PDB entry 6RH8 | X-ray diffraction, 1.90 A resolution | chains A and B of the 4 polymer chains in the assembly

# Chain A (and B)
Molecule: Sensor histidine kinase
Organism: Thermotoga maritima
Notes: chain B of this document is another copy of the same molecule, construct and numbering; everything in this record applies to it too
UniProtKB: Q9WZV7 (Q9WZV7_THEMA); residue numbers follow UniProt; this construct covers 232-489
Amino-acid sequence (258 residues; row label = number of the first residue in the row):
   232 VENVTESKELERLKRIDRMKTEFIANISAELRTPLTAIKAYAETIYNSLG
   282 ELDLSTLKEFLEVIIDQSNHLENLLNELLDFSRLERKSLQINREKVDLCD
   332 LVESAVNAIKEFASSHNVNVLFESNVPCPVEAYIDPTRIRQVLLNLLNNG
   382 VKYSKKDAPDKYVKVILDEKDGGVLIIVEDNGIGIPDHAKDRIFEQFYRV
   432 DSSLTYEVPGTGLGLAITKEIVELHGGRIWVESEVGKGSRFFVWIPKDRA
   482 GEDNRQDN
Unresolved in the structure: 232-242, 480-489
Sequence notes: conflict Ala260 (His in Q9WZV7)
Disulfides: Cys330-Cys359
Residues lining bound ligands: ADP (adenosine-5'-diphosphate): Asn376, Asn380, Gly381, Lys383, Tyr384, Asp411, Ile414, Gly415, Ile416, Ile424, Tyr429, Arg430, Val431, Thr436, Gly441, Thr442, Gly443, Leu444, Gly445, Leu446, Ala447, Ser470, Phe472

# Chain A / chain B interface
Pairs across the interface (77):
  Arg246(A) - Asp248(B)  salt bridge
  Arg246(A) - Lys251(B)
  Arg249(A) - Arg317(B)
  Lys251(A) - Glu316(B)  salt bridge
  Lys251(A) - Gln427(B)
  Lys251(A) - Phe428(B)
  Thr252(A) - Ser313(B)
  Thr252(A) - Glu316(B)  hydrogen bond
  Thr252(A) - Arg317(B)
  Glu253(A) - Arg317(B)
  Phe254(A) - Ile255(B)  hydrophobic
  Ile255(A) - Phe254(B)  hydrophobic
  Ile255(A) - Leu309(B)
  Ile255(A) - Phe312(B)  hydrophobic
  Ile255(A) - Phe428(B)  hydrophobic
  Ala256(A) - Ser313(B)
  Ala256(A) - Arg317(B)
  Ile258(A) - Ile258(B)  hydrophobic
  Ile258(A) - Leu309(B)  hydrophobic
  Ser259(A) - Leu306(B)
  Ser259(A) - Leu310(B)
  Leu262(A) - Leu262(B)  hydrophobic
  Leu262(A) - Leu306(B)  hydrophobic
  Arg263(A) - Leu306(B)
  Arg263(A) - Asn307(B)  hydrogen bond
  Arg263(A) - Leu310(B)
  Leu266(A) - Ser299(B)
  Leu266(A) - Leu302(B)
  Leu266(A) - Glu303(B)
  Leu266(A) - Leu306(B)  hydrophobic
  Ile269(A) - Ile269(B)  hydrophobic
  Ile269(A) - Ser299(B)
  Lys270(A) - Asn300(B)  hydrogen bond
  Lys270(A) - Glu303(B)  salt bridge
  Ala273(A) - Ile295(B)  hydrophobic
  Ala273(A) - Ile296(B)  hydrophobic
  Glu274(A) - Ile296(B)
  Ile276(A) - Leu292(B)  hydrophobic
  Tyr277(A) - Lys289(B)
  Tyr277(A) - Leu292(B)  hydrophobic
  Tyr277(A) - Glu293(B)  hydrogen bond
  Tyr277(A) - Ile296(B)  hydrophobic
  Leu280(A) - Leu285(B)  hydrophobic
  Leu280(A) - Leu288(B)  hydrophobic
  Lys289(A) - Tyr277(B)
  Leu292(A) - Ile276(B)  hydrophobic
  Leu292(A) - Tyr277(B)  hydrophobic
  Glu293(A) - Tyr277(B)  hydrogen bond
  Ile295(A) - Ala273(B)  hydrophobic
  Ile296(A) - Ala273(B)  hydrophobic
  Ile296(A) - Glu274(B)
  Ile296(A) - Tyr277(B)  hydrophobic
  Ser299(A) - Leu266(B)
  Ser299(A) - Ile269(B)
  Asn300(A) - Lys270(B)  hydrogen bond
  Leu302(A) - Leu266(B)
  Glu303(A) - Leu266(B)
  Glu303(A) - Lys270(B)  salt bridge
  Leu306(A) - Ser259(B)
  Leu306(A) - Leu262(B)  hydrophobic
  Leu306(A) - Arg263(B)
  Leu306(A) - Leu266(B)  hydrophobic
  Asn307(A) - Arg263(B)  hydrogen bond
  Leu309(A) - Ile255(B)
  Leu309(A) - Ile258(B)  hydrophobic
  Leu310(A) - Ser259(B)
  Phe312(A) - Ile255(B)  hydrophobic
  Ser313(A) - Thr252(B)
  Ser313(A) - Ala256(B)
  Glu316(A) - Asp248(B)
  Glu316(A) - Lys251(B)  salt bridge
  Glu316(A) - Thr252(B)
  Arg317(A) - Glu253(B)
  Arg317(A) - Ala256(B)
  Gln427(A) - Lys251(B)
  Phe428(A) - Lys251(B)
  Phe428(A) - Ile255(B)  hydrophobic
Other interface residues (no listed pair), chain A (41 interface residues in all): Asp248, Leu288
Other interface residues (no listed pair), chain B (41 interface residues in all): Arg246, Leu280

# Overview
The chain A/chain B interface involves 41 residues from each chain; the contacts include 7 hydrogen bonds and
5 salt bridges. Polar pairs include Arg246(A)-Asp248(B), Lys251(A)-Glu316(B) and Lys270(A)-Glu303(B). Ligands
of chain A: ADP.
Both chains are Sensor histidine kinase (Thermotoga maritima). Entry 6RH8 (Revisiting pH-gated conformational
switch. Complex HK853 mutant H260A -RR468 mutant D53A pH 5.3) was determined by X-ray diffraction together
with 6RFV, 6RGY, 6RGZ, 6RH0, 6RH1, 6RH2 and 6RH7 from the same study.
